PDB entry 4BGE | X-ray diffraction, 2.25 A resolution | chains E and F of the 3 polymer chains in the assembly

== Chain E (and F) ==
Protein: Enoyl-[acyl-carrier-protein] reductase [NADH]
Organism: Mycobacterium tuberculosis (strain ATCC 25618 / H37Rv)
Notes: EC 1.3.1.9; chain F of this document is another copy of the same molecule, construct and numbering; everything in this record applies to it too
Reference sequence: P9WGR1 (INHA_MYCTU); numbering as in UniProt (aligned over 1-269)
Sequence (269 residues; each row starts with the number of its first residue):
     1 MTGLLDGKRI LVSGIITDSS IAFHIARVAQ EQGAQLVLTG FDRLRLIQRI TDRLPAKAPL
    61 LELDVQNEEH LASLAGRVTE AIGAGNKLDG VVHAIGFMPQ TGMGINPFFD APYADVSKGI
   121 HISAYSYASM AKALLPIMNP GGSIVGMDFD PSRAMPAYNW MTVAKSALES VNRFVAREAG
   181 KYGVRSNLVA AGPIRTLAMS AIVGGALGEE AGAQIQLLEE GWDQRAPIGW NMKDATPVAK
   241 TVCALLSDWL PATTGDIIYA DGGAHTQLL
Disordered / not traced: 1-2, 197-212 (chain F: 1-2)
Construct notes: engineered mutation Ala94 (Ser in P9WGR1)
Residues lining bound ligands: Pyridomycin (PYW): Ile21, Ala94, Ile95, Gly96, Met103, Met147, Asp148, Phe149, Ala157, Tyr158, Met161, Lys165, Gly192, Pro193, Ile194, Thr196, Ile215, Leu218
Swiss-Prot annotation at these positions:
  - binding site (NAD(+)): Ser20, Ile21, Asp64, Val65, Ile95, Gly96, Lys165, Ile194
  - binding site (substrate): Tyr158
  - site: Phe149 (May act as an intermediate that passes the hydride ion from NADH to the substrate), Tyr158 (Transition state stabilizer)
  - modified residue: Thr266 (Phosphothreonine)
  - mutagenesis: Asp148 (D148G: Confers pyridomycin resistance. Has no impact on the susceptibility to isoniazid and moxifloxacin. 14-fold decrease in NADH affinity, while no effect on catalytic activity), Tyr158 (Y158A: 1500-fold decrease in catalytic activity while no effect on lipid substrate affinity; Y158F: 24-fold decrease in catalytic activity while no effect on lipid substrate affinity ...), Lys165 (K165A/M: Loss of enzyme's ability to bind NADH; K165Q/R: No effect on the enzyme's catalytic ability or on its ability to bind NADH), Thr266 (T266A: No effect on catalytic activity. Loss of phosphorylation. Does not alter growth of M.tuberculosis ...)

== Interface between chain E and chain F ==
Contacting residue pairs (66; chain E residue first):
  Phe108(E) with Phe174(F), hydrophobic; Glu178(F)
  Phe109(E) with Ala128(F); Ala131(F), hydrophobic; Lys132(F), hydrogen bond (backbone-side chain); Leu135(F), hydrophobic; Glu178(F)
  Asp110(E) with Lys132(F), salt bridge
  Ala111(E) with Tyr125(F), hydrogen bond (backbone-side chain)
  Pro112(E) with Tyr125(F)
  Tyr113(E) with Ser117(F), hydrogen bond (side chain-backbone); Ile120(F); His121(F); Tyr125(F), hydrogen bond (backbone-side chain)
  Ser117(E) with Tyr113(F), hydrogen bond (backbone-side chain); Ser117(F), hydrogen bond
  Ile120(E) with Tyr113(F); Ile120(F), hydrophobic
  His121(E) with Tyr113(F)
  Tyr125(E) with Ala111(F), hydrogen bond (side chain-backbone); Pro112(F); Tyr113(F), hydrogen bond (side chain-backbone); Val116(F), hydrophobic; Trp160(F), hydrophobic
  Ala128(E) with Phe108(F), hydrophobic; Phe109(F); Trp160(F), hydrophobic
  Ala131(E) with Phe109(F), hydrophobic
  Lys132(E) with Phe109(F), hydrogen bond (side chain-backbone); Asp110(F)
  Leu135(E) with Phe109(F), hydrophobic
  Pro151(E) with Arg173(F), hydrogen bond (backbone-side chain)
  Ser152(E) with Arg173(F)
  Ala154(E) with Arg173(F); Phe174(F), hydrophobic
  Met155(E) with Phe174(F); Arg177(F)
  Pro156(E) with Arg177(F)
  Asn159(E) with Phe174(F)
  Trp160(E) with Tyr125(F), hydrophobic; Val171(F), hydrophobic
  Thr162(E) with Ser170(F), hydrogen bond (backbone-side chain); Phe174(F)
  Val163(E) with Ala167(F); Ser170(F); Val171(F), hydrophobic
  Ser166(E) with Ser166(F); Ser170(F), hydrogen bond
  Ala167(E) with Val163(F)
  Ser170(E) with Thr162(F), hydrogen bond (side chain-backbone); Val163(F), hydrogen bond (side chain-backbone); Ser166(F), hydrogen bond
  Val171(E) with Trp160(F), hydrophobic; Val163(F), hydrophobic
  Arg173(E) with Pro151(F), hydrogen bond (side chain-backbone); Ser152(F); Ala154(F)
  Phe174(E) with Phe108(F), hydrophobic; Ala154(F), hydrophobic; Met155(F); Asn159(F); Thr162(F)
  Arg177(E) with Ala154(F); Pro156(F)
  Glu178(E) with Phe108(F); Phe109(F)
Other interface residues (no listed pair), chain E (33 interface residues in all): Arg153, Val175
Other interface residues (no listed pair), chain F (34 interface residues in all): Arg153, Val175

== Overview ==
33 residues of chain E face 34 of chain F across their interface; the contacts include 16 hydrogen bonds and 1
salt bridge. Polar pairs include Asp110(E)-Lys132(F), Phe109(E)-Lys132(F) and Ala111(E)-Tyr125(F). Chain E
binds Pyridomycin.
Chain E and chain F are both Enoyl-[acyl-carrier-protein] reductase [NADH] (Mycobacterium tuberculosis (strain
ATCC 25618 / H37Rv)); the structure, Crystal structure of InhA(S94A) mutant in complex with pyridomycin, was
determined by X-ray diffraction together with 4BGI and 4BII from the same study.
